PDB entry 8T3V | electron microscopy, 3.39 A resolution | chains A and B of the 5 polymer chains in the assembly

# Chain A
Protein: Guanine nucleotide-binding protein G(q) subunit alpha
From: Homo sapiens
Chain sequence (229 residues; row label = number of the first residue in the row; note: 13 numbers in that range are skipped by the numbering (no residue carries them; nothing is unmodelled there)):
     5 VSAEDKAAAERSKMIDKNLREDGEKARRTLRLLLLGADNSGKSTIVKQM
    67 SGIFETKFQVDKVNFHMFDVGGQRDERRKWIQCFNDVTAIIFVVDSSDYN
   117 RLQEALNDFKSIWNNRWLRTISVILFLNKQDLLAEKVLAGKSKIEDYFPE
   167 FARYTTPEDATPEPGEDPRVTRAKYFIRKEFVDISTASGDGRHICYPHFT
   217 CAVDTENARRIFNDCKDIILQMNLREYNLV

# Chain B
Protein: Guanine nucleotide-binding protein G(I)/G(S)/G(T) subunit beta-1
From: Homo sapiens
UniProt: P62873 (GBB1_HUMAN); numbering as in UniProt (aligned over 2-340)
Chain sequence (342 residues; numbered 2 to 343; the number before each row is that of its first residue):
     2 SELDQLRQEAEQLKNQIRDARKACADATLSQITNNIDPVGRIQMRTRRTL
    52 RGHLAKIYAMHWGTDSRLLVSASQDGKLIIWDSYTTNKVHAIPLRSSWVM
   102 TCAYAPSGNYVACGGLDNICSIYNLKTREGNVRVSRELAGHTGYLSCCRF
   152 LDDNQIVTSSGDTTCALWDIETGQQTTTFTGHTGDVMSLSLAPDTRLFVS
   202 GACDASAKLWDVREGMCRQTFTGHESDINAICFFPNGNAFATGSDDATCR
   252 LFDLRADQELMTYSHDNIICGITSVSFSKSGRLLLAGYDDFNCNVWDALK
   302 ADRAGVLAGHDNRVSCLGVTDDGMAVATGSWDSFLKIWNGSS
Construct notes: expression tag (341-343)
Curated features (UniProtKB/Swiss-Prot):
  - modified residue: Ser2 (N-acetylserine), His266 (Phosphohistidine)

# Interface between chain A and chain B
Residue-residue contacts (49; chain A residue first):
  Arg15(A) with Val90(B), hydrogen bond (side chain-backbone); His91(B)
  Ser16(A) with Asn88(B); Lys89(B)
  Ile19(A) with Lys89(B); Ala92(B), hydrophobic
  Asp20(A) with Lys89(B), salt bridge
  Leu23(A) with Gly53(B); Leu55(B); Asp76(B); Lys78(B); Ile80(B), hydrophobic
  Asp26(A) with Lys78(B), salt bridge
  Arg35(A) with Trp99(B)
  Ser67(A) with Asp118(B), hydrogen bond (side chain-backbone); Asn119(B)
  Gly68(A) with Leu117(B); Asp118(B); Asn119(B)
  Ile69(A) with Trp99(B); Leu117(B), hydrogen bond (backbone-backbone); Asp118(B)
  Phe84(A) with Trp99(B)
  Gly88(A) with Thr143(B)
  Gln89(A) with Leu117(B); Asn119(B), hydrogen bond; Gly144(B); Tyr145(B)
  Arg90(A) with Asp186(B), salt bridge
  Arg94(A) with Cys204(B)
  Lys95(A) with Tyr145(B); Met188(B); Cys204(B); Asp228(B); Asn230(B), hydrogen bond
  Trp96(A) with Leu117(B), hydrophobic
  Gln98(A) with Tyr59(B), hydrogen bond (backbone-side chain); Trp332(B)
  Cys99(A) with Lys57(B); Tyr59(B); Trp99(B); Met101(B), hydrophobic
  Phe100(A) with Trp99(B), hydrophobic; Leu117(B), hydrophobic
  Asn101(A) with Trp332(B)
  Asp102(A) with Lys57(B)
  Trp133(A) with Asp290(B); Arg314(B); Trp332(B), hydrophobic
Interface residues without a listed pair, chain A (27 interface residues in all): Ala13, Gly27, Ala30, Arg132
Interface residues without a listed pair, chain B (34 interface residues in all): Gln75, Ile120, His142, Gly162, Thr164, Asp246

# In short
Chain A and chain B form an interface of 27 and 34 residues respectively; the contacts include 6 hydrogen
bonds and 3 salt bridges. Among the polar pairs are Asp20(A)-Lys89(B), Asp26(A)-Lys78(B) and
Arg90(A)-Asp186(B).
Chain A is Guanine nucleotide-binding protein G(q) subunit alpha and chain B is Guanine nucleotide-binding
protein G(I)/G(S)/G(T) subunit beta-1, both from Homo sapiens; the structure, Cryo-EM structure of the DHA
bound FFA1-Gq complex, was determined by electron microscopy together with 8T3Q, 8T3S and 8T3O from the same
study.
